8X9W - chains F and X of the 20 polymer chains in the assembly; structure by electron microscopy, 4.50 A resolution (low resolution: residue-level contacts below are approximate; hydrogen-bond / salt-bridge calls are withheld).

Chain F:
Protein: Tri2A
From: Human alphaherpesvirus 3
Chain sequence (297 residues; numbered 3 to 315; 16 numbers in that range are skipped by the numbering (no residue carries them; nothing is unmodelled there); the number before each row is that of its first residue):
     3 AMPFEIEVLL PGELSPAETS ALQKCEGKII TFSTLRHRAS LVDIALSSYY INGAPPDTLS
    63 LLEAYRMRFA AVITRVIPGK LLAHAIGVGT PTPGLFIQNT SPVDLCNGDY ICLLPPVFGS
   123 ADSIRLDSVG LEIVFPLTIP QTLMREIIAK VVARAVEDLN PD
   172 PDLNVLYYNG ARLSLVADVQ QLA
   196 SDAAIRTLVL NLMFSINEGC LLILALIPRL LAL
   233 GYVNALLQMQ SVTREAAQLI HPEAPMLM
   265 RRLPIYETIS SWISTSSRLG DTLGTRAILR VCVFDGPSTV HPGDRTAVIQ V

Chain X:
Protein: Tri1
From: Human alphaherpesvirus 3
Chain sequence (289 residues; each row starts with the number of its first residue; note: 72 numbers in that range are skipped by the numbering (no residue carries them; nothing is unmodelled there)):
   107 TTQLIQQVSL TDFFRPDIEH AGSTVLILRH PTDLPHLARH RAPPGRQTER LAEAWGQLLE
   167 AS
   176 ESGCARAYVT SLSFIAACRA EEYTDKQAAE ANRTAIVSAY GCSRMGARLI RFSECLRAMV
   236 QCHVFPHRFI SFFGSLLEYT IQDNLCNITA VAKGPQEAAR TDKTSTRRVT ANIPACVFWD
   296 VDKDLHLSAD GLKHVFLVFV YTQRRQREGV RLHLALSQLN EQCFGRGIGF LLGARI
   417 CMYAAYTLIG TIPSESVRYT RRMERFGGYN VPTIWLEGVV WGGTNTWNEC Y

How chain F and chain X interact:
Residue-residue contacts - 22 pairs, chain F then chain X:
  L107(F) - R135(X)
  C108(F) - Q113(X)
  C108(F) - R135(X)
  N109(F) - N461(X)
  D111(F) - N461(X)
  Q143(F) - N461(X)
  Q143(F) - T462(X)
  Y178(F) - T138(X)
  Y178(F) - D139(X)
  Y178(F) - L143(X)
  Y179(F) - H136(X)
  N180(F) - D139(X)
  G181(F) - T138(X)
  R294(F) - T460(X)
  R294(F) - N461(X)
  C296(F) - L110(X)
  C296(F) - I111(X)
  V297(F) - Q112(X)
  F298(F) - L110(X)
  S302(F) - Q113(X)
  I313(F) - Q109(X)
  V315(F) - K268(X)
Also at the interface, not in a pair above, chain F (17 interface residues in all): T144
Also at the interface, not in a pair above, chain X (17 interface residues in all): R181, R243, F247

Summary:
Chain F and chain X each contribute 17 residues to their interface.
Chain F is Tri2A and chain X is Tri1, both from Human alphaherpesvirus 3; the structure, portal vertex
capsomer of the VZV C-Capsid, was determined by electron microscopy, deposited together with 8X9X, 8X9Y, 8X9Z,
8XA0, 8XA1, 8XA2 and 8XA3.
